Entry 7ZB5 (electron microscopy, 2.80 A resolution); this record covers chains D and H of the 8 polymer chains in the assembly.

Chain D:
Protein: Putative tata-box binding protein
Organism: Chaetomium thermophilum
Reference sequence: G0SAL6 (G0SAL6_CHATD); residue numbers follow UniProt; this construct covers 1-255
Sequence (276 residues; numbered -20 to 255; the number before each row is that of its first residue; numbers below 1 keep their minus sign (Met-20 is residue -20)):
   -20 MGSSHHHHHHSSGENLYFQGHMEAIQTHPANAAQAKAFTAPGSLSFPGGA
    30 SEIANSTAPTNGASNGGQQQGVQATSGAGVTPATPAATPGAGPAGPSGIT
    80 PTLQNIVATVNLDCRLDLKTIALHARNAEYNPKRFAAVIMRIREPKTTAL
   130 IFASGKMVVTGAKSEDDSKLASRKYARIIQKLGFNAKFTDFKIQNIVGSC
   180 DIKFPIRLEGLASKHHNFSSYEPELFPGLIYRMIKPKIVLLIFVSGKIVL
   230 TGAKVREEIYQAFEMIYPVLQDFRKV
Disordered / not traced: -20 to 75, 254-255
Sequence notes: initiating methionine (-20); expression tag (-19 to 0)

Chain H:
Protein: Helicase-like protein
Organism: Chaetomium thermophilum
Notes: engineered mutation(s): Mot1 1-1836
Reference sequence: G0S6C0 (G0S6C0_CHATD); residues 1-1837 here = UniProt positions 1-1837
Sequence (1847 residues; numbered 1 to 1847; the number before each row is that of its first residue):
     1 MATRLDRLVTILETGSTRLIRDTAVNQLADWQKQHPEELFNLLSRVVPYL
    51 RHKDWETRTTAAKAIGKIIENAPLYDPNAGQDEAAPEPTNGSFEVKKEEE
   101 KDVLEQDNFFRLESLDVATIVKYGRPLLRGGPVDYNLAALDPQKRLAHLK
   151 KTLNGRLGLLGRVFEDEEMPVEQIASPITPNDAAGANGVGRQDGASNDNQ
   201 SQAIDESKMSARQLNVLKRKRKREAQKAAQGKSGFGDLSLRRSTTAGSDA
   251 FGEDTPMPDADSKKNKLAEYFSLDRPENTEEDTKIVSEFKGPVLPIKSEI
   301 EADDSLEGAEWPFERLCEFLKVDLFDPQWETRHGAAMGLREVIRVHGAGA
   351 GRRRGKTRKENNDLNRQWLDDLAYRLLCVLMLDKFTDYSSDTSVAPIRET
   401 VGQTLGAVLRHISVESVHAIYRLLYCMVTQEDLPSEQNMWAVCHGGMVGL
   451 RYVVAVRKDLLLQDGDMIDGVVRCVMQGLGDIDDDVRSVSAATLIPMAKE
   501 FVMMRRSALDSLINIVWESLSNLGDDLSASTGKIMDLLATLCSFPEVLEA
   551 MKVSASQDEERSFTLLVPRLYPFLRHTITSVRLAVLKALMTFANLGGETS
   601 QGWLNGRILRLIFQNIIVERDQDTLNMSLELWTTLVRRLAARDPAILADE
   651 FEAHAEPMMQLALHPIGVPRHPIPMNPALFQKPSGGTYSLPGASQTNSRR
   701 SSPPEGERATKRRRKSTKAEDVAPSTHTHDVDGHMIQGEVDLVGVDVLIR
   751 SRISAAKAMGLIMSFIPTPRLASYDTAVLQALSSPYASTQLAAAMVIDEY
   801 AKNCSTPEVASRFIEPLQKIIDLERPSHYRDLVTYVQRVRSASQQLINLF
   851 RDHGKVSQGKLPTLAVVVQGEPEAGPGAFSIANAEKVVNEDFERLKRLMA
   901 PGQRLIALPQLNEAREQTVEVIEEAKAAKEARDARIKAAAACALVAMKVL
   951 PKKPSPLIKAIMDSIKTEENQELQSRSAATIARLVQLFTESGRRGPAEKV
  1001 VANLVKFSCVEVAETPEFPIHAHKTNVILSMQKEEDRVDHPDAVKYAREA
  1051 KAARITRRGAKEALEILSKNFGAELLERVPTLRTFMEEPLVRAFSGDLPP
  1101 EARDPENAFGQEIVDAMSVIRTMTPTLHPALHPFVMQQVPLVIKALRSDL
  1151 SVFRYMAAKCMATICSVITVDGMTALVEKVLPSINNPLDLSFRQGAIEVI
  1201 YHLIAVMGDAILPYVIFLIVPVLGRMSDSDNQIRLIATTSFATLVKLVPL
  1251 EAGIPDPPGLSEELLKGRDRERTFIAQLLDPKKIEPFKIPVAIKAELRSY
  1301 QQEGVNWLAFLNKYHLHGILCDDMGLGKTLQTICIVASDHHQRAEEFART
  1351 GAPEVRKLPSLIICPPTLSGHWQQEIKTYAPFLTVTAYVGSPAERRAMKD
  1401 SLDKTDIVITSYDVCRNDIDVIEKYNWNYCVLDEGHLIKNPKAKITLAVK
  1451 RLTSNHRLILTGTPIQNNVLELWSLFDFLMPGFLGAEKVFLDRFAKPIAN
  1501 SRYSKASSKEQEAGALAIEALHKQVLPFLLRRLKEEVLNDLPPKILQNYY
  1551 CDLSDLQRKLFEDFTKREGKKITETAGRDDKEAKQHIFQALQYMRKLCNS
  1601 PALVMKPGHKAYEDTQKYLAKHGTTLEDPIHAPKLGALRDLLVDCGIGVE
  1651 GQESSDPLYTPIKPHRALIFCQMKEMLDMVQNTVLKQMLPSVSYLRLDGS
  1701 VEANKRQDIVNKFNSDPSYDVLLLTTSVGGLGLNLTGADTVIFVEHDWNP
  1751 QKDLQAMDRAHRIGQKKVVNVYRIITRGTLEEKILSLQRFKIDVASTVVN
  1801 QQNAGLATMDTDQILDLFNLGESGPSLITDNKESIEAAAWSHPQFEK
Disordered / not traced: 1, 80-123, 130-309, 428-445, 689-730, 1033-1044, 1568-1584, 1600-1633, 1651-1663, 1684-1690, 1818-1847
Sequence notes: conflict Ala1837 (Gly in G0S6C0); expression tag (1838-1847)

Chain D / chain H interface:
Pairs across the interface (8):
  Glu188(D) - Leu908(H)
  Ala191(D) - Leu905(H)
  Ser192(D) - Leu905(H)  hydrogen bond (side chain-backbone)
  Ser192(D) - Pro909(H)
  His195(D) - Ile906(H)
  Ser198(D) - Leu905(H)
  Tyr200(D) - Leu905(H)
  Glu203(D) - Arg904(H)  salt bridge
Interface residues without a listed pair, chain D (9 interface residues in all): Ser199, Pro202
Interface residues without a listed pair, chain H (6 interface residues in all): Gly902

Overview:
9 residues of chain D and 6 residues of chain H are in contact, with 1 hydrogen bond and 1 salt bridge. Polar
contacts include Glu203(D)-Arg904(H) and Ser192(D)-Leu905(H).
Here chain D is Putative tata-box binding protein and chain H is Helicase-like protein, both from Chaetomium
thermophilum. Entry 7ZB5 (Mot1(1-1836):TBP:DNA - post-hydrolysis complex dimer) was determined by electron
microscopy, deposited together with 7ZKE, 7Z7N and 7Z8S.
